Entry 4JWF (X-ray diffraction, 2.40 A resolution); this record covers chain A.

[Chain A]
Molecule: tRNA (guanine(9)-N1)-methyltransferase
Source organism: Schizosaccharomyces pombe
Notes: EC 2.1.1.221
Reference sequence: O14214 (TRM10_SCHPO); residues 74-281 here = UniProt positions 74-281
Amino-acid sequence (217 residues; numbered 65 to 281; the number before each row is that of its first residue):
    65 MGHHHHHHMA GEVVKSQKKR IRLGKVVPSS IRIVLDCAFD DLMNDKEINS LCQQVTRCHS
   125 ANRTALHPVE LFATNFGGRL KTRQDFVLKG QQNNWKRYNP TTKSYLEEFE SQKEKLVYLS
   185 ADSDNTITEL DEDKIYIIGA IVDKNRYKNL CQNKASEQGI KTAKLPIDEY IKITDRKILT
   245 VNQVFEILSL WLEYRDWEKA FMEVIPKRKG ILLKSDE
Not modelled in the structure: 65-83, 271-281
Modified positions: Mse65, Mse73 (selenomethionine); Mse107, Mse266 (selenomethionine; parent Met)
Sequence notes: expression tag (65-73)
Small-molecule neighbours: S-adenosylhomocysteine (SAH): Y182, L183, S184, A185, D186, I201, I202, G203, I205, D207, N209, Y211, K212, N213, L214, C215, A227, K228, L229, I231, K241, I242, L243, V245, V248
Swiss-Prot annotation at these positions:
  - active site: D207 (Proton acceptor)
  - binding site (S-adenosyl-L-methionine): L183, G203, D207 to Y211, C215, L229, K241 to L243
  - mutagenesis: K110 (K110E: Completely abolishes interaction with tRNA; when associated with E-121 and E-127), Q118 (Q118A: Completely abolishes catalytic activity), R121 (R121E: Completely abolishes interaction with tRNA; when associated with E-110 and E-127), R127 (R127E: Completely abolishes interaction with tRNA; when associated with E-110 and E-121), R147 (R147E: Completely abolishes interaction with tRNA; when associated with E-153), K153 (K153E: Completely abolishes interaction with tRNA; when associated with E-147), V206 (V206A: Reduces catalytic activity to 19%), D207 (D207N: Completely abolishes catalytic activity), K208 (K208A: Reduces catalytic activity to 72%), N209 (N209A: Has weaker affinity for S-adenosyl-L-methionine and reduces catalytic activity to 10%), T244 (T244A: Reduces catalytic activity to 35%)
Reported in the primary citation:
  - binding site for S-adenosylhomocysteine: L183, G203, D207, N209, C215
  - conformationally variable residues (side-chain flip): D207, K208, N209
  - catalytic residues: D207 (proposed by the authors, not directly observed)
  - mutagenesis - Q118A, D207N: abolished catalytic activity
  - mutagenesis - V206A, K208A, N209A, T244A: decreased catalytic activity
  - mutagenesis - N209A (Kd = 83.3 uM): decreased binding to SAM
  - mutagenesis - D207N: abolished binding to SAM
  - mutagenesis - K110A/R121A/R127A, R147A/K153A: abolished binding to tRNA

[Summary]
Chain A binds S-adenosylhomocysteine. From UniProt: active-site residue D207, 12
S-adenosyl-L-methionine-binding residues and 11 mutagenesis sites. From the paper: the catalytic residue D207;
V206A, K208A and N209A, among others, reduce catalytic activity; 8 substitutions were tested in all.
Chain A is tRNA (guanine(9)-N1)-methyltransferase (Schizosaccharomyces pombe); the structure, Crystal
structure of spTrm10(74)-SAH complex, was determined by X-ray diffraction, deposited together with 4JWG, 4JWH
and 4JWJ.
